Entry 7O0X (electron microscopy, 2.44 A resolution); this record covers chains C and L of the 87 polymer chains in the assembly.

== Chain C ==
Name: MULTIHEME_CYTC domain-containing protein
From: Gemmatimonas phototrophica
Reference sequence: A0A143BHR6 (A0A143BHR6_9BACT); residue numbers follow UniProt; this construct covers 1-354
Chain sequence (354 residues; row label = number of the first residue in the row):
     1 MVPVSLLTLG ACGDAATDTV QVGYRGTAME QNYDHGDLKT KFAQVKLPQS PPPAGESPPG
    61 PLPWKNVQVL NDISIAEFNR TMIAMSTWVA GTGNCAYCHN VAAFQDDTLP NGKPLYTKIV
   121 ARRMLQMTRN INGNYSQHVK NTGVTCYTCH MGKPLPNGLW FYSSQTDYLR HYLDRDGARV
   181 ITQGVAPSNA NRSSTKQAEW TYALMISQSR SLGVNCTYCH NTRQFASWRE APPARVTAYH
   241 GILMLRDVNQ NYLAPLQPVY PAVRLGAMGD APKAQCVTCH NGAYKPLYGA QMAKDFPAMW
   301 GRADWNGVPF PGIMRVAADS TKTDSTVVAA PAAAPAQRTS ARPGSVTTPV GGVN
Unresolved in the structure: 1-14, 314-354
Glycans and other covalent adducts: heme c (HEC) linked to C95, C98, C146, C149, C216, C219, C276, C279; alpha-D-mannopyranose (MAN) linked to T108
Bound ions: heme c Fe (4 sites), coordinated by M82, H99, M124, H138, H150, M205, H220, H280
Ligand contacts:
  - heme c (HEC), molecule 1: W64, K65, N66, V67, Q68, V69, L70, F78, M82, I83, M85, S86, V89, N94, H99, F104, Q105, K118, A121, R122, L125
  - heme c (HEC), molecule 2: M85, V89, Y97, Y116, T117, V120, A121, M124, L125, M127, T128, I131, V144, T145, H150, P154, L155, P156, L159, L253, Y260, R264, P272, T278, M299
  - heme c (HEC), molecule 3: I131, H138, V139, K140, T142, G143, V144, Y172, Q208, L212, Y218, A234, T237, A238, G241, I242, M244, L245, Q275, H280, Y284, K285, P286
  - heme c (HEC), molecule 4: H171, D176, A178, R179, V180, I181, T201, Y202, M205, I206, Q208, S209, L212, V214, N215, H220, F225, A226, R235, A238, Y239, I242
  - alpha-D-mannopyranose / alpha-L-rhamnopyranose / V75, molecule 1: Q105, D106, L109, P110, N111, G112
  - alpha-D-mannopyranose / alpha-L-rhamnopyranose / V75, molecule 2: D174, R175, D176

== Chain L ==
Name: Photosynthetic reaction center L subunit
From: Gemmatimonas phototrophica
Reference sequence: A0A143BHR2 (A0A143BHR2_9BACT); residues 0-273 here correspond to UniProt positions 1-274 (UniProt number = residue number + 1)
Chain sequence (274 residues; row label = number of the first residue in the row; numbering starts at 0):
     0 MAMLSFEKKY RVRGGTLIGG DLFDFWFGPF YVGFFGVTTI FFVTLGTLLC VWGAAMGPTW
    60 NLWQINIAPP DLKYGLGLAP LREGGLWQII TLCALGAFGS WALRQAEIAR KLGMGMHIPW
   120 AYGGAILAYT TLVVIRPFLL GAWGHGFPYG IFSHLDWVSN VGYQYLHFHY NPAHMIAVTF
   180 FFTNCLALAM HGSLILSVTN PPKGTPTGTS EQENVFFRDL LGYSIGAIGI HRLGLFLAVG
   240 AAVWSAICIV ISGPFWTQGW PEWWNWWLNL PIWK
Unresolved in the structure: 0
Bound ions: Fe ion: H190, H230 (shared with 3 residues of chain M)
Ligand contacts:
  - 0V9 ((19R,22S)-25-amino-22-hydroxy-22-oxido-16-oxo-17,21,23-trioxa-22lambda~5~-phosphapentacosan-19-yl (9Z)-hexadec-9-enoate): N60, L61, W62, Q63
  - bacteriochlorophyll a (BCL), molecule 1: T46, C49, F97, Y128, L131, F146, I150, F151, H153, L154, W156, V157
  - bacteriochlorophyll a (BCL), molecule 2: F97, Y121, A124, I125, A127, Y128, L131, W156, V157, S158, V160, G161, Y162, F167, H168, H173, A176, V177, F180, F181, S244, A245, C247, I248
  - bacteriochlorophyll a (BCL), molecule 3: V157, Y162, H168, F181
  - bacteriochlorophyll a (BCL), molecule 4: H168, H173, M174, V177, T178, F181, T182, L185
  - bacteriopheophytin a (BPH), molecule 1: T38, F41, V42, G45, T46, C49, I89, C92, A93, A96, F97, W100, Q104, I117, A120, Y121, G123, A124, Y128, F146, Y148, G149, I150, H153, F180, A237, V238, A241
  - bacteriopheophytin a (BPH), molecule 2: F181, C184, L185, A188, M189, L219, L220
  - tetramyristoyl-cardiolipin (CD4; (2R,5R,11R,14R)-5,8,11-trihydroxy-5,11-dioxido-17-oxo-2,14-bis(tetradecanoyloxy)-4,6,10,12,16-pentaoxa-5,11-diphosphatriacont-1-yl tetradecanoate), molecule 1: A1, G27, P28, F29
  - tetramyristoyl-cardiolipin (CD4), molecule 2: F24, F26, G27, P28, F29, V36, I39, F40, V42, T43, T46
  - tetramyristoyl-cardiolipin (CD4), molecule 3: N199, P200, P201
  - menaquinone 8 (MQ8), molecule 1: F26, F29, Y30, V31, G35, I39, V42, T43, W100, R103
  - menaquinone 8 (MQ8), molecule 2: F33, V36, T37, F40, F41, L44, L91, C92, L94, G95, G98, W119, G122, G123, I125, L126, T129, V238
  - menaquinone 8 (MQ8), molecule 3: L269, P270, I271, W272
  - phosphatidylglycerol (PGW; (1R)-2-{[(S)-{[(2S)-2,3-dihydroxypropyl]oxy}(hydroxy)phosphoryl]oxy}-1-[(hexadecanoyloxy)methyl]ethyl (9Z)-octadec-9-enoate): N60, L61, W62, F151
  - V7B ([(2S)-3-[(2R,3R,4R,5S,6R)-6-(hydroxymethyl)-5-[(2R,3R,4S,5S,6R)-6-(hydroxymethyl)-3,4,5-tris(oxidanyl)oxan-2-yl]oxy-3,4-bis(oxidanyl)oxan-2-yl]oxy-2-(12-methyltridecanoyloxy)propyl] 12-methyltridecanoate): T46, L47, C49, V50, A53, P57, T58, W59, N60, L61, I64, I66, Y148, G149, I150

== How chain C and chain L interact ==
Contacting residue pairs (47; chain C residue first):
  A15(C) - P253(L)
  T17(C) - G252(L)  hydrogen bond (side chain-backbone)
  T17(C) - P253(L)
  T17(C) - T256(L)
  T19(C) - L71(L)
  T19(C) - H144(L)
  Q21(C) - D70(L)  hydrogen bond
  Q21(C) - L71(L)  hydrogen bond (side chain-backbone)
  R25(C) - A67(L)  hydrogen bond (side chain-backbone)
  R25(C) - P68(L)  hydrogen bond (side chain-backbone)
  R25(C) - D70(L)
  R25(C) - R81(L)  hydrogen bond (side chain-backbone)
  R25(C) - E82(L)  hydrogen bond (side chain-backbone)
  R25(C) - G83(L)
  G26(C) - P68(L)
  G26(C) - P147(L)
  G26(C) - W156(L)
  T27(C) - D155(L)
  T27(C) - N159(L)  hydrogen bond (backbone-side chain)
  A28(C) - W156(L)
  A28(C) - N159(L)
  A28(C) - V160(L)  hydrophobic
  A28(C) - Q163(L)  hydrogen bond (backbone-side chain)
  M29(C) - N159(L)
  E30(C) - L71(L)
  E30(C) - H144(L)  salt bridge
  E30(C) - Q163(L)  hydrogen bond
  N32(C) - Q163(L)  hydrogen bond
  N32(C) - Y164(L)
  D34(C) - T256(L)
  Y202(C) - Y162(L)
  Y202(C) - L165(L)  hydrogen bond (side chain-backbone)
  Y202(C) - H166(L)
  S209(C) - L165(L)
  R210(C) - P260(L)
  R210(C) - E261(L)  salt bridge
  N215(C) - Y162(L)
  N215(C) - Q163(L)
  N215(C) - L165(L)
  C216(C) - Y162(L)
  T217(C) - N159(L)
  N221(C) - N159(L)  hydrogen bond
  T222(C) - S158(L)  hydrogen bond
  T222(C) - N159(L)  hydrogen bond
  T222(C) - Y162(L)
  R223(C) - D155(L)  salt bridge
  F225(C) - Y162(L)
Also at the interface, not in a pair above, chain C (26 interface residues in all): Y24, Y33, I206, V214
Also at the interface, not in a pair above, chain L (28 interface residues in all): N65, P69, L139, G143

== Summary ==
The interface between chain C and chain L involves 26 residues on one side and 28 on the other, with 15
hydrogen bonds and 3 salt bridges. Polar contacts include E30(C)-H144(L), R210(C)-E261(L) and R223(C)-D155(L).
Chain C binds alpha-D-mannopyranose / alpha-L-rhamnopyranose / V75.
Here chain C is MULTIHEME_CYTC domain-containing protein and chain L is Photosynthetic reaction center L
subunit, both from Gemmatimonas phototrophica. Entry 7O0X (Cryo-EM structure (model_2b) of the RC-dLH complex
from Gemmatimonas phototrophica at 2.44 A) was determined by electron microscopy, deposited together with
7O0U, 7O0V and 7O0W.
